Entry 8FEE (electron microscopy, 2.90 A resolution); this record covers chains D and F of the 10 polymer chains in the assembly.

Chain D:
Name: Virulence factor mce family protein
Source organism: Mycolicibacterium smegmatis MC2 155
UniProt: A0QNR5 (A0QNR5_MYCS2); residues 1-547 here = UniProt positions 1-547
Sequence (547 residues; each row starts with the number of its first residue):
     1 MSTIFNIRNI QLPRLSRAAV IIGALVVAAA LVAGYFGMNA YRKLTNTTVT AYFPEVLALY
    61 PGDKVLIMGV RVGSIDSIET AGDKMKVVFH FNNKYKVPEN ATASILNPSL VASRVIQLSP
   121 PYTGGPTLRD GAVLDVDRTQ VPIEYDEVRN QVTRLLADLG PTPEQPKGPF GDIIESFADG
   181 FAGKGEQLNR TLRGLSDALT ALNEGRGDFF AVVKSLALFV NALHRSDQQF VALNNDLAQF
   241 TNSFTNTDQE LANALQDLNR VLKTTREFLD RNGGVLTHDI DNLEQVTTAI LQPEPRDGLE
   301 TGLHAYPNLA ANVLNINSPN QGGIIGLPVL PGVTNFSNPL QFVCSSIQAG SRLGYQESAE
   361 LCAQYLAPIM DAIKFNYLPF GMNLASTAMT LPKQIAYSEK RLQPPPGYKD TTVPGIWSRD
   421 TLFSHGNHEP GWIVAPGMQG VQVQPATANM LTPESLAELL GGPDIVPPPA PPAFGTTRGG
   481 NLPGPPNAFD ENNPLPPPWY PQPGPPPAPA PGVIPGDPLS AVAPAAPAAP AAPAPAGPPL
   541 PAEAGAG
Not modelled in the structure: 1-41, 330-374, 469-547

Chain F:
Name: Mce-family protein mce1f
Source organism: Mycolicibacterium smegmatis MC2 155
UniProt: A0QNR7 (A0QNR7_MYCS2); residues 1-518 here = UniProt positions 1-518
Sequence (518 residues; numbered 1 to 518; the number before each row is that of its first residue):
     1 MLLTRFIKMQ LVIFLTLTLV ALVVLALFYL RLPTWAGLGM YKLNADLPNS GGLYATANVT
    61 YRGTTIGKVT SVEPSESGAR VEMNIYDRYK IPADATANVH SVSAVGEQFI DLTSDSGGGA
   121 YFQPGDTITK ATVPAEVGPA LDAAEKGLAV LPKEKIGTLL DEAATAFGGL GPSLQRLVDS
   181 TQAIAGDFRA NIDPVNDIIE NSGPIIDSQV NSGDAIQRWA ANLNTLAAQS AQNDEALRSG
   241 LQQAAPTADQ LNAVFSDVRE SLPQTLANLE IVIDMLKRYN KNVEQVLVAL PQGAAVAQTG
   301 TIFAPEGLLH FGLGINAPPP CLTGFLPASQ WRSPADTRTE PLPSGLYCKI PKDAPNAVRG
   361 ARNYPCADVP GKRAATPREC RSDEPYQPLG TNPWYGDPDQ IRNCPAPGAR CDQPVDPGRV
   421 IPAPSINNGL NPLPASQLPP PEVSSGPSSD PLTAPRGGTV TCSGQQPNPC IYTPAAGATA
   481 TYNPASGEVV GPGGVKYSVT NSNTPGDDGW KEMLAPAS
Not modelled in the structure: 400-518
Cystine bridges: C321-C348, C366-C380

Chain D / chain F interface:
Contacting residue pairs (206; chain D residue first):
  P54(D) - R62(F)  hydrogen bond (backbone-side chain)
  V56(D) - R62(F)  hydrogen bond (backbone-backbone)
  V56(D) - G63(F)
  V56(D) - T64(F)
  L57(D) - F109(F)  hydrophobic
  T80(D) - Y61(F)
  T80(D) - T64(F)
  G82(D) - Y61(F)
  D83(D) - R62(F)  hydrogen bond (backbone-side chain)
  D83(D) - D115(F)
  M85(D) - T64(F)
  L110(D) - S103(F)
  L110(D) - V105(F)  hydrophobic
  Y145(D) - S103(F)
  Y145(D) - V137(F)
  D146(D) - V99(F)
  D146(D) - H100(F)  salt bridge
  D146(D) - S101(F)  hydrogen bond (side chain-backbone)
  D146(D) - P134(F)
  R149(D) - S101(F)
  R149(D) - P134(F)
  R149(D) - A135(F)
  R149(D) - V137(F)
  N150(D) - A135(F)  hydrogen bond (side chain-backbone)
  T153(D) - A135(F)
  T153(D) - A140(F)
  L156(D) - A140(F)
  L156(D) - A143(F)  hydrophobic
  L156(D) - A144(F)
  P161(D) - G147(F)
  P166(D) - V150(F)
  K167(D) - V150(F)
  G171(D) - L151(F)
  I174(D) - P152(F)
  I174(D) - I156(F)  hydrophobic
  F177(D) - L159(F)
  A178(D) - K155(F)
  A178(D) - L159(F)  hydrophobic
  D179(D) - K155(F)  salt bridge
  F181(D) - E162(F)
  G183(D) - E162(F)
  K184(D) - E162(F)
  G185(D) - E162(F)  hydrogen bond (backbone-side chain)
  G185(D) - T165(F)
  G185(D) - A166(F)
  E186(D) - T165(F)
  L188(D) - A166(F)  hydrophobic
  N189(D) - T165(F)
  N189(D) - A166(F)
  N189(D) - L170(F)
  L192(D) - L170(F)  hydrophobic
  L192(D) - L174(F)  hydrophobic
  L192(D) - L177(F)
  R193(D) - L170(F)
  S196(D) - S173(F)
  S196(D) - L177(F)
  L199(D) - L177(F)  hydrophobic
  L199(D) - S180(F)
  L199(D) - T181(F)
  T200(D) - R176(F)
  T200(D) - S180(F)
  N203(D) - S180(F)
  N203(D) - A183(F)
  R206(D) - A183(F)
  R206(D) - D187(F)  salt bridge
  F210(D) - D187(F)
  F210(D) - F188(F)  hydrophobic
  F210(D) - N191(F)
  V213(D) - P194(F)  hydrophobic
  V213(D) - V195(F)  hydrophobic
  V213(D) - I198(F)
  K214(D) - N191(F)
  L216(D) - I198(F)  hydrophobic
  A217(D) - P194(F)  hydrophobic
  A217(D) - I198(F)  hydrophobic
  V220(D) - N201(F)
  V220(D) - S202(F)
  V220(D) - I205(F)  hydrophobic
  N221(D) - D197(F)  hydrogen bond
  N221(D) - N201(F)  hydrogen bond
  L223(D) - I205(F)
  H224(D) - N201(F)
  H224(D) - P204(F)
  H224(D) - I205(F)
  D227(D) - P204(F)
  D227(D) - S208(F)
  F230(D) - I205(F)  hydrophobic
  F230(D) - S208(F)
  V231(D) - S208(F)
  V231(D) - S212(F)
  N234(D) - Q209(F)  hydrogen bond
  N234(D) - S212(F)
  N234(D) - A215(F)
  N234(D) - I216(F)
  N234(D) - W219(F)
  N235(D) - A215(F)
  L237(D) - W219(F)
  A238(D) - A215(F)
  A238(D) - W219(F)  hydrophobic
  A238(D) - N222(F)
  T241(D) - W219(F)
  T241(D) - N222(F)  hydrogen bond
  N242(D) - R218(F)  hydrogen bond
  N242(D) - N222(F)  hydrogen bond
  F244(D) - L226(F)
  T245(D) - N222(F)  hydrogen bond
  T245(D) - L226(F)
  D248(D) - Q229(F)  hydrogen bond (backbone-side chain)
  Q249(D) - Q229(F)
  E250(D) - Q229(F)
  L251(D) - L226(F)
  L251(D) - Q229(F)  hydrogen bond (backbone-side chain)
  L251(D) - S230(F)
  A252(D) - Q229(F)
  A252(D) - N233(F)
  Q256(D) - N233(F)  hydrogen bond
  N259(D) - S239(F)  hydrogen bond
  N259(D) - G240(F)
  N259(D) - Q243(F)
  L262(D) - G240(F)
  L262(D) - A244(F)  hydrophobic
  L262(D) - T247(F)
  K263(D) - Q243(F)  hydrogen bond (backbone-side chain)
  R266(D) - Q243(F)
  R266(D) - Q250(F)
  L269(D) - Q250(F)
  L269(D) - L251(F)  hydrophobic
  L269(D) - V254(F)  hydrophobic
  D270(D) - Q250(F)  hydrogen bond
  T277(D) - D257(F)
  T277(D) - V258(F)
  I280(D) - L262(F)
  I280(D) - T265(F)  hydrogen bond (backbone-side chain)
  D281(D) - S261(F)
  E284(D) - S261(F)
  E284(D) - Q264(F)
  E284(D) - T265(F)  hydrogen bond (backbone-side chain)
  T287(D) - N268(F)  hydrogen bond
  T288(D) - N268(F)  hydrogen bond
  L291(D) - N268(F)
  L291(D) - I271(F)  hydrophobic
  L291(D) - V272(F)  hydrophobic
  R296(D) - I271(F)
  L299(D) - M275(F)  hydrophobic
  E300(D) - M275(F)
  E300(D) - R278(F)  salt bridge
  E300(D) - Y279(F)  hydrogen bond
  E300(D) - P377(F)
  T301(D) - P377(F)
  L303(D) - N282(F)  hydrogen bond (backbone-side chain)
  L303(D) - V283(F)  hydrophobic
  H304(D) - N282(F)
  H304(D) - Y364(F)
  H304(D) - P365(F)  hydrogen bond (side chain-backbone)
  H304(D) - A374(F)  hydrogen bond (side chain-backbone)
  H304(D) - A375(F)  hydrogen bond (side chain-backbone)
  H304(D) - T376(F)
  H304(D) - P377(F)
  A305(D) - Y364(F)  hydrophobic
  Y306(D) - V286(F)  hydrophobic
  P307(D) - N282(F)
  P307(D) - Q285(F)  hydrogen bond (backbone-side chain)
  P307(D) - V286(F)  hydrophobic
  N308(D) - Q285(F)
  N308(D) - Y364(F)
  A310(D) - A289(F)  hydrophobic
  A311(D) - Q285(F)
  A311(D) - R359(F)
  N312(D) - R359(F)  hydrogen bond
  L314(D) - A289(F)
  L314(D) - Q292(F)
  L314(D) - G293(F)
  N317(D) - V296(F)
  Q321(D) - L308(F)
  Q321(D) - H310(F)  hydrogen bond (backbone-side chain)
  G322(D) - H310(F)  hydrogen bond (backbone-side chain)
  G323(D) - L308(F)
  I324(D) - L308(F)
  I324(D) - L309(F)  hydrophobic
  I324(D) - H310(F)  hydrogen bond (backbone-backbone)
  G326(D) - H310(F)  hydrogen bond (backbone-backbone)
  G326(D) - F311(F)
  G326(D) - G312(F)  hydrogen bond (backbone-backbone)
  L327(D) - G312(F)
  P328(D) - G312(F)
  V329(D) - N316(F)
  V329(D) - P320(F)  hydrophobic
  F375(D) - W394(F)
  F375(D) - Y395(F)  hydrophobic
  N376(D) - L322(F)
  N376(D) - P393(F)  hydrogen bond (side chain-backbone)
  N376(D) - W394(F)  hydrogen bond (backbone-backbone)
  N376(D) - G396(F)
  Y377(D) - N316(F)
  Y377(D) - P319(F)  hydrophobic
  Y377(D) - N392(F)  hydrogen bond
  Y377(D) - P393(F)
  Y377(D) - W394(F)
  L378(D) - N316(F)
  P379(D) - W394(F)  hydrophobic
  F380(D) - N316(F)
  G381(D) - I315(F)
  G381(D) - N316(F)
  M382(D) - G314(F)
  M382(D) - I315(F)  hydrogen bond (backbone-backbone)
  M382(D) - A317(F)
Other interface residues (no listed pair), chain D (123 interface residues in all): E55, A58, V111, R114, F170, E175, A182, L195, L202, T247, L255, T265, L283, S318, I325, N383, S398
Other interface residues (no listed pair), chain F (128 interface residues in all): V102, A104, K146, T158, F167, I184, N211, T225, A236, L237, L276, V288, G300, L313, C366, C380, R381, P398

Summary:
123 residues of chain D face 128 of chain F across their interface, with 39 hydrogen bonds and 4 salt bridges.
Among the polar pairs are D146(D)-H100(F), D179(D)-K155(F) and R206(D)-D187(F).
Chain D is Virulence factor mce family protein and chain F is Mce-family protein mce1f, both from
Mycolicibacterium smegmatis MC2 155; the structure, Structure of Mce1 transporter from Mycobacterium smegmatis
in the absence of LucB (Map2), was determined by electron microscopy together with 8FED and 8FEF from the same
study.
